PDB entry 4EDY | X-ray diffraction, 1.72 A resolution | chains A and B

[Chain A (and B)]
Molecule: Hematopoietic prostaglandin D synthase
Organism: Homo sapiens
Notes: EC 5.3.99.2, 2.5.1.18; chain B of this document is another copy of the same molecule, construct and numbering; everything in this record applies to it too
UniProt: O60760 (HPGDS_HUMAN); numbering as in UniProt (aligned over 2-199)
Chain sequence (199 residues; each row starts with the number of its first residue):
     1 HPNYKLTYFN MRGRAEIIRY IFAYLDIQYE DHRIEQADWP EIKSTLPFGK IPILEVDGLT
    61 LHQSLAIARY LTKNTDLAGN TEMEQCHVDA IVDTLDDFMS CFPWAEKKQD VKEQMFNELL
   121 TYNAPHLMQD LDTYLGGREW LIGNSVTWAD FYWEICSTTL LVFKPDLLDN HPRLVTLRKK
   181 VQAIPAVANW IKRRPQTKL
Unresolved in the structure: 1 (chain B: 107-108)
Construct notes: expression tag (1)
Ligand contacts:
  - 9PQ (4-[2-(hydroxymethyl)naphthalen-1-yl]-N-[2-(morpholin-4-yl)ethyl]benzamide): Tyr8, Phe9, Met11, Arg12, Gly13, Arg14, Gln36, Asp96, Met99, Ser100, Trp104, Tyr152, Cys156, Thr159, Leu199
  - glutathione (GSH): Tyr8, Phe9, Arg14, Trp39, Lys43, Gly49, Lys50, Ile51, Pro52, Gln63, Ser64
Curated features (UniProtKB/Swiss-Prot):
  - binding site (glutathione): Tyr8, Arg14, Trp39, Gly49 to Ile51, Gln63, Ser64
  - mutagenesis: Asp93 (D93N: Loss of activation by calcium or magnesium ions), Asp96 (D96N: Increases PGD2 synthesis. Loss of activation by calcium or magnesium ions), Asp97 (D97N: Reduces PGD2 synthesis by 99%. Loss of activation by calcium or magnesium ions)

[Interface between chain A and chain B]
Residue-residue contacts (50):
  Pro47(A) - Asp130(B)
  Phe48(A) - Ile91(B)  hydrophobic
  Phe48(A) - Thr94(B)
  Phe48(A) - Asp130(B)
  Phe48(A) - Leu131(B)  hydrophobic
  Phe48(A) - Tyr134(B)  hydrophobic
  Leu59(A) - Met83(B)  hydrophobic
  Leu59(A) - His87(B)
  Leu61(A) - Met83(B)  hydrophobic
  Leu61(A) - His87(B)
  His62(A) - Ala90(B)
  His62(A) - Thr94(B)
  Gln63(A) - Ala90(B)
  Gln63(A) - Asp93(B)
  Gln63(A) - Thr94(B)  hydrogen bond
  Gln63(A) - Asp97(B)  hydrogen bond
  Ala66(A) - Cys86(B)
  Ala66(A) - Asp89(B)
  Ala66(A) - Ala90(B)
  Arg69(A) - Arg69(B)
  Arg69(A) - Asp89(B)  salt bridge
  Tyr70(A) - Glu82(B)
  Tyr70(A) - Met83(B)
  Tyr70(A) - Cys86(B)  hydrophobic
  Lys73(A) - Gln85(B)  hydrogen bond
  Asn74(A) - Glu82(B)  hydrogen bond
  Glu82(A) - Tyr70(B)
  Glu82(A) - Asn74(B)  hydrogen bond
  Met83(A) - Leu59(B)  hydrophobic
  Met83(A) - Leu61(B)  hydrophobic
  Met83(A) - Tyr70(B)
  Gln85(A) - Lys73(B)  hydrogen bond
  Cys86(A) - Leu61(B)  hydrophobic
  Cys86(A) - Ala66(B)
  Cys86(A) - Tyr70(B)  hydrophobic
  His87(A) - Leu61(B)
  Asp89(A) - Ala66(B)
  Asp89(A) - Arg69(B)  salt bridge
  Ala90(A) - His62(B)
  Ala90(A) - Gln63(B)
  Ala90(A) - Ala66(B)
  Ile91(A) - Phe48(B)  hydrophobic
  Asp93(A) - Gln63(B)
  Thr94(A) - His62(B)
  Thr94(A) - Gln63(B)  hydrogen bond
  Asp97(A) - Gln63(B)  hydrogen bond
  Asp130(A) - Pro47(B)
  Asp130(A) - Phe48(B)
  Leu131(A) - Phe48(B)  hydrophobic
  Tyr134(A) - Phe48(B)  hydrophobic
Other interface residues (no listed pair), chain A (29 interface residues in all): Gly49, Thr60, Leu65, Ile67
Other interface residues (no listed pair), chain B (28 interface residues in all): Leu65, Ile67, Leu127

[Summary]
29 residues of chain A and 28 residues of chain B are in contact, with 8 hydrogen bonds and 2 salt bridges.
Among the polar pairs are Arg69(A)-Asp89(B), Gln63(A)-Thr94(B) and Gln63(A)-Asp97(B). Bound to chain A:
glutathione and compound 9PQ.
Chain A and chain B are both Hematopoietic prostaglandin D synthase (Homo sapiens); the structure, Crystal
structure of hH-PGDS with water displacing inhibitor, was determined by X-ray diffraction (same publication as
4EE0, 4EC0 and 4EDZ).
